Entry 8FAE (electron microscopy, 3.80 A resolution); this record covers chains B and F of the 6 polymer chains in the assembly.

[Chain B (and F)]
Protein: Envelope glycoprotein gp41
Organism: Human immunodeficiency virus 1
Notes: chain F of this document is another copy of the same molecule, construct and numbering; everything in this record applies to it too
UniProtKB: O40222 (O40222_9HIV1); residues 519-664 here correspond to UniProt positions 517-662 (UniProt number = residue number - 2)
Chain sequence (146 residues; numbered 519 to 664; the number before each row is that of its first residue):
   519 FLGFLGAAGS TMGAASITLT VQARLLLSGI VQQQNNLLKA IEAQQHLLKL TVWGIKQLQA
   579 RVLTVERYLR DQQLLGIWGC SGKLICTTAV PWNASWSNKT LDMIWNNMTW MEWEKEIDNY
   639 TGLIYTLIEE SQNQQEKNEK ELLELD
Disordered / not traced: 519 (chain F: 662-664)
Construct notes: conflict Lys-557 (Arg555 in O40222), Lys-633 (Arg631 in O40222), Lys-658 (Gln656 in O40222); engineered mutation Lys-567 (Gln565 in O40222), Thr-582 (Ala580 in O40222)
Disulfide bonds: Cys-598/Cys-604
Glycans and other covalent adducts: N-acetylglucosamine (NAG) linked to Asn-611, Asn-637; glycan linked to Asn-616, Asn-625
From the paper describing this entry:
  - self-association interface (contacts with another copy of this molecule); pairs are residue here / residue on that copy: Thr-538/Gln-652 (hydrogen bond)

[Chain B / chain F interface]
Pairs across the interface (38; chain B residue first):
  Ile-573(B) / Leu-568(F)  hydrophobic
  Lys-574(B) / His-564(F)
  Gln-577(B) / Ala-561(F)
  Gln-577(B) / His-564(F)
  Gln-577(B) / Leu-565(F)
  Gln-577(B) / Arg-579(F)
  Val-580(B) / Arg-579(F)
  Leu-581(B) / Glu-560(F)
  Leu-581(B) / Arg-579(F)
  Val-583(B) / Val-583(F)  hydrophobic
  Glu-584(B) / Arg-579(F)  salt bridge
  Arg-585(B) / Gln-551(F)
  Leu-587(B) / Leu-545(F)  hydrophobic
  Leu-587(B) / Tyr-586(F)  hydrophobic
  Arg-588(B) / Leu-545(F)
  Arg-588(B) / Gln-551(F)
  Gln-591(B) / Ala-541(F)
  Gln-591(B) / Arg-542(F)
  Gln-591(B) / Leu-544(F)
  Gln-591(B) / Leu-545(F)  hydrogen bond (side chain-backbone)
  Gln-591(B) / Ser-546(F)
  Gln-591(B) / Tyr-586(F)
  Gly-594(B) / Gly-600(F)
  Gly-594(B) / Leu-602(F)
  Ile-595(B) / Thr-538(F)
  Ile-595(B) / Ala-541(F)  hydrophobic
  Glu-647(B) / Thr-538(F)
  Glu-647(B) / Arg-542(F)  salt bridge
  Glu-648(B) / Thr-538(F)
  Asn-651(B) / Thr-538(F)
  Asn-651(B) / Leu-602(F)
  Gln-652(B) / Ser-534(F)  hydrogen bond (side chain-backbone)
  Gln-652(B) / Ile-535(F)
  Gln-652(B) / Thr-538(F)  hydrogen bond
  Lys-655(B) / Thr-538(F)
  Lys-655(B) / Leu-602(F)
  Lys-655(B) / Ile-603(F)
  Glu-662(B) / Thr-605(F)
Also at the interface, not in a pair above, chain B (23 interface residues in all): Leu-576, Leu-592, Ser-599, Lys-658
Also at the interface, not in a pair above, chain F (24 interface residues in all): Lys-567, Leu-576, Lys-601

[Summary]
23 residues of chain B and 24 residues of chain F are in contact; the contacts include 3 hydrogen bonds and 2
salt bridges. Polar pairs include Glu-584(B)/Arg-579(F), Glu-647(B)/Arg-542(F) and Gln-591(B)/Leu-545(F).
Covalently linked N-acetylglucosamine: at Asn-611(B) and Asn-637(B). The paper reports a self-association
interface involving Thr-538(B) and Gln-652(B).
Chain B and chain F are both Envelope glycoprotein gp41 (Human immunodeficiency virus 1); the structure,
Asymmetric structure of cleaved HIV-1 AE2 envelope glycoprotein trimer in styrene-maleic acid lipid
nanoparticles (AE2.1), was determined by electron microscopy (same publication as 8FAD).
